PDB entry 6XJX | electron microscopy, 4.60 A resolution (low resolution: residue-level contacts below are approximate; hydrogen-bond / salt-bridge calls are withheld) | chains C and D of the 10 polymer chains in the assembly

# Chain C
Protein: Calcium uniporter protein, mitochondrial
Source organism: Homo sapiens
UniProt: Q8NE86 (MCU_HUMAN); numbering as in UniProt (aligned over 1-351)
Sequence (351 residues; each row starts with the number of its first residue):
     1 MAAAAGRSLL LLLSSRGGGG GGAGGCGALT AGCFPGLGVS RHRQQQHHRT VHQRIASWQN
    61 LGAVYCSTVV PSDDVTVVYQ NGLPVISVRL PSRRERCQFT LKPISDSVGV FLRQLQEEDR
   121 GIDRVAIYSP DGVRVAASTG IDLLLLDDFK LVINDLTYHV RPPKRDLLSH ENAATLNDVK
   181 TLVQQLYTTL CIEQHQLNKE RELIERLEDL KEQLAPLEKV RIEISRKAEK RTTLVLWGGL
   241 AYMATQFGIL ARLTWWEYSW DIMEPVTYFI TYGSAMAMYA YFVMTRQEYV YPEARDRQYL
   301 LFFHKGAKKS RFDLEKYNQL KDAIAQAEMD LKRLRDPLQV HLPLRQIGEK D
Disordered / not traced: 1-190, 342-351
Curated features (UniProtKB/Swiss-Prot):
  - region: Thr-285 to Val-290 (Juxtamembrane helix)
  - motif: Trp-260 to Tyr-268 (Selectivity filter)
  - binding site (Ca(2+)): Glu-264
  - modified residue: Ser-57 (Phosphoserine), Ser-92 (Phosphoserine), Cys-97 (S-glutathionyl cysteine), Lys-332 (N6-acetyllysine)
  - mutagenesis: Ser-57 (S57A: Decreased MCU current; when associated with A-92), Cys-66 (C66A: Does not affect glutathionylation in response to reactive oxygen species), Ser-92 (S92A: Decreased MCU current; when associated with A-57; S92A: Impairs calcium uptake, but has no effect on oligomerization and interaction with MICU1 and MICU2), Cys-97 (C97A: Abolished glutathionylation in response to reactive oxygen species), Asp-123 (D123R: No effect on calcium uptake in presence of high concentrations of calcium. Abolished dimerization of MCU), Lys-180 (K180A: No effect on calcium uptake, oligomerization and interaction with MICU1 and MICU2), Cys-191 (C191A: Does not affect glutathionylation in response to reactive oxygen species), Leu-240 (L240W: Abolished calcium uptake), Ala-241 (A241W: Abolished interaction with EMRE/SMDT1 and calcium uptake), Gly-248 (G248W: Abolished calcium uptake), Glu-257 (E257A: According to a report, inhibits calcium uptake. According to a subsequent report, does not affect greatly calcium uptake; E257S: Does not affect greatly calcium uptake), Ser-259 (S259A: Does not inhibit calcium uptake. Strongly reduced sensitivity to ruthenium red inhibition; S259R: Prevents entrance of calcium into the pore), 16 further mutagenesis entries in UniProt

# Chain D
Protein: Essential MCU regulator, mitochondrial
Source organism: Homo sapiens
UniProt: Q9H4I9 (EMRE_HUMAN); numbering as in UniProt (aligned over 1-107)
Sequence (107 residues; each row starts with the number of its first residue):
     1 MASGAARWLV LAPVRSGALR SGPSLRKDGD VSAAWSGSGR SLVPSRSVIV TRSGAILPKP
    61 VKMSFGLLRV FSIVIPFLYV GTLISKNFAA LLEEHDIFVP EDDDDDD
Disordered / not traced: 1-47, 99-107
Curated features (UniProtKB/Swiss-Prot):
  - motif: Gly-81 to Ser-85 (GXXXX[G/A/S])
  - mutagenesis: Pro-58 (P58W: Abolished interaction with MCU), Lys-59 (K59W: Abolished interaction with MCU), Pro-60 (P60A/W: Abolished interaction with MCU), Leu-67 to Val-70 (Does not affect interaction with MCU), Gly-81 (G81W: Abolishes calcium uptake into mitochondria), Leu-83 (L83W: Promotes association with MCU, protecting SMDT1/EMRE from degradation by AFG3L2 and SP7), Ser-85 (S85W: Abolishes calcium uptake into mitochondria. Promotes association with MCU, protecting SMDT1/EMRE from degradation by AFG3L2 and SP7), Glu-101 to Asp-107 (Abolishes regulation of calcium uptake into mitochondria)

# How chain C and chain D interact
Contacting residue pairs - 22 pairs, chain C then chain D:
  Trp-237(C) / Met-63(D)
  Trp-237(C) / Arg-69(D)
  Trp-237(C) / Val-70(D)
  Trp-237(C) / Ile-73(D)
  Leu-240(C) / Ile-73(D)
  Leu-240(C) / Val-74(D)
  Ala-241(C) / Phe-77(D)
  Ala-244(C) / Val-74(D)
  Ala-244(C) / Phe-77(D)
  Ala-244(C) / Leu-78(D)
  Thr-245(C) / Phe-77(D)
  Thr-245(C) / Gly-81(D)
  Phe-247(C) / Leu-78(D)
  Gly-248(C) / Leu-78(D)
  Gly-248(C) / Gly-81(D)
  Gly-248(C) / Thr-82(D)
  Ile-249(C) / Gly-81(D)
  Ile-249(C) / Ile-84(D)
  Arg-252(C) / Thr-82(D)
  Arg-252(C) / Ser-85(D)
  Arg-252(C) / Lys-86(D)
  Leu-253(C) / Ser-85(D)
Interface residues without a listed pair, chain D (13 interface residues in all): Gly-66

# Summary
10 residues of chain C and 13 residues of chain D are in contact. From UniProt: Ca2+-binding residue
Glu-264(C) and 27 mutagenesis sites on chain C; 17 mutagenesis sites on chain D.
Chain C is Calcium uniporter protein, mitochondrial and chain D is Essential MCU regulator, mitochondrial,
both from Homo sapiens; the structure, MCU holocomplex in Low-calcium blocking state, was determined by
electron microscopy, deposited together with 6XJV.
